6IAP - chains H and L of the 5 polymer chains in the assembly; structure by X-ray diffraction, 2.90 A resolution.

Chain H:
Molecule: Fab NKp46-1 heavy chain
From: synthetic construct
Notes: antibody fragment or engineered binder
Sequence (220 residues; row label = number of the first residue in the row):
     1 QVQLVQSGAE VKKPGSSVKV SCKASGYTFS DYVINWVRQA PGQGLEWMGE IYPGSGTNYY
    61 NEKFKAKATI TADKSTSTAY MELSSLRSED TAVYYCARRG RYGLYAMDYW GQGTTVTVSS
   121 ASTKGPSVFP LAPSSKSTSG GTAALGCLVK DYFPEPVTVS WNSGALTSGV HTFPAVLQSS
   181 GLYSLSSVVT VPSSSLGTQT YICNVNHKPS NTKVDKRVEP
Disulfide bonds: Cys22-Cys96, Cys147-Cys203

Chain L:
Molecule: Fab NKp46-1 light chain
From: synthetic construct
Notes: antibody fragment or engineered binder
Sequence (211 residues; each row starts with the number of its first residue):
     1 DIQMTQSPSS LSASVGDRVT ITCRASQDIS NYLNWYQQKP GKAPKLLIYY TSRLHSGVPS
    61 RFSGSGSGTD FTFTISSLQP EDIATYFCQQ GNTRPWTFGG GTKVEIKRTV AAPSVFIFPP
   121 SDEQLKSGTA SVVCLLNNFY PREAKVQWKV DNALQSGNSQ ESVTEQDSKD STYSLSSTLT
   181 LSKADYEKHK VYACEVTHQG LSSPVTKSFN R
Disulfide bonds: Cys23-Cys88, Cys134-Cys194

How chain H and chain L interact:
Contacting residue pairs (83):
  Asn35(H) - Trp96(L)
  Gln39(H) - Gln38(L)  hydrogen bond
  Leu45(H) - Pro44(L)  hydrophobic
  Leu45(H) - Phe87(L)  hydrophobic
  Leu45(H) - Phe98(L)
  Trp47(H) - Arg94(L)
  Trp47(H) - Pro95(L)  hydrophobic
  Trp47(H) - Trp96(L)
  Glu50(H) - Arg94(L)  salt bridge
  Glu50(H) - Trp96(L)  hydrogen bond
  Tyr52(H) - Arg94(L)
  Tyr95(H) - Gln38(L)  hydrogen bond
  Tyr95(H) - Lys42(L)
  Tyr95(H) - Ala43(L)  hydrophobic
  Arg99(H) - Arg94(L)
  Arg99(H) - Trp96(L)
  Arg101(H) - His55(L)
  Arg101(H) - Ser56(L)
  Tyr102(H) - Leu46(L)  hydrophobic
  Tyr102(H) - Tyr49(L)  hydrophobic
  Tyr102(H) - His55(L)  hydrogen bond
  Tyr102(H) - Ser56(L)
  Leu104(H) - Tyr49(L)  hydrophobic
  Leu104(H) - Tyr50(L)  hydrophobic
  Leu104(H) - Arg53(L)
  Tyr105(H) - Asn34(L)  hydrogen bond (backbone-side chain)
  Tyr105(H) - Gln89(L)  hydrogen bond (backbone-side chain)
  Tyr105(H) - Gly91(L)
  Ala106(H) - Asn34(L)
  Ala106(H) - Tyr36(L)
  Ala106(H) - Leu46(L)  hydrophobic
  Ala106(H) - Tyr49(L)  hydrophobic
  Met107(H) - Tyr36(L)  hydrogen bond (backbone-side chain)
  Met107(H) - Leu46(L)
  Met107(H) - Gln89(L)
  Met107(H) - Trp96(L)
  Asp108(H) - Leu46(L)
  Trp110(H) - Tyr36(L)
  Trp110(H) - Ala43(L)  hydrophobic
  Trp110(H) - Pro44(L)
  Gly111(H) - Ala43(L)
  Phe129(H) - Ser121(L)
  Phe129(H) - Gln124(L)
  Pro130(H) - Ser121(L)
  Leu131(H) - Phe118(L)  hydrophobic
  Leu131(H) - Val133(L)  hydrophobic
  Ala132(H) - Phe118(L)
  Lys136(H) - Phe116(L)
  Lys136(H) - Ile117(L)  hydrogen bond (backbone-backbone)
  Lys136(H) - Lys207(L)
  Lys136(H) - Ser208(L)
  Lys136(H) - Phe209(L)
  Lys136(H) - Asn210(L)
  Ser137(H) - Phe116(L)
  Ser137(H) - Ile117(L)
  Ser137(H) - Phe118(L)
  Ser139(H) - Phe116(L)
  Ala144(H) - Phe116(L)  hydrophobic
  Ala144(H) - Phe118(L)
  Leu145(H) - Phe118(L)  hydrophobic
  Leu148(H) - Gln124(L)
  Lys150(H) - Gln124(L)
  Lys150(H) - Thr129(L)
  Lys150(H) - Ser131(L)
  Lys150(H) - Thr180(L)
  His171(H) - Asn137(L)  hydrogen bond
  His171(H) - Asn138(L)  hydrogen bond
  His171(H) - Ser174(L)  hydrogen bond
  Phe173(H) - Leu135(L)  hydrophobic
  Phe173(H) - Ser162(L)
  Phe173(H) - Thr164(L)
  Phe173(H) - Ser174(L)
  Phe173(H) - Leu175(L)  hydrophobic
  Phe173(H) - Ser176(L)
  Pro174(H) - Ser162(L)  hydrogen bond (backbone-side chain)
  Pro174(H) - Val163(L)
  Val176(H) - Gln160(L)
  Val176(H) - Glu161(L)
  Val176(H) - Ser162(L)
  Leu177(H) - Gln160(L)  hydrogen bond (backbone-side chain)
  Gln178(H) - Gln160(L)
  Val188(H) - Leu135(L)  hydrophobic
  Thr190(H) - Asn137(L)
Also at the interface, not in a pair above, chain H (44 interface residues in all): Val37, Glu46, Tyr59, Asn61, Ser135, Thr138, Thr142, Ser186
Also at the interface, not in a pair above, chain L (48 interface residues in all): Asp1, Tyr32, Glu123, Asp167, Thr178

Overview:
44 residues of chain H face 48 of chain L across their interface; the contacts include 13 hydrogen bonds and 1
salt bridge. Polar pairs include Glu50(H)-Arg94(L), Gln39(H)-Gln38(L) and Glu50(H)-Trp96(L).
Here chain H is Fab NKp46-1 heavy chain and chain L is Fab NKp46-1 light chain, both from synthetic construct.
Entry 6IAP (structure of human NKp46 in complex with antibody NKp46-1 and NKp46-4) was determined by X-ray
diffraction (same publication as 6IAS).
